Entry 6HB4 (X-ray diffraction, 3.05 A resolution); this record covers chains A and B of the 3 polymer chains in the assembly.

== Chain A ==
Protein: Transcription factor A, mitochondrial
Source organism: Homo sapiens
UniProtKB: Q00059 (TFAM_HUMAN); numbering as in UniProt (aligned over 43-246)
Sequence (213 residues; numbered 42 to 254; the number before each row is that of its first residue):
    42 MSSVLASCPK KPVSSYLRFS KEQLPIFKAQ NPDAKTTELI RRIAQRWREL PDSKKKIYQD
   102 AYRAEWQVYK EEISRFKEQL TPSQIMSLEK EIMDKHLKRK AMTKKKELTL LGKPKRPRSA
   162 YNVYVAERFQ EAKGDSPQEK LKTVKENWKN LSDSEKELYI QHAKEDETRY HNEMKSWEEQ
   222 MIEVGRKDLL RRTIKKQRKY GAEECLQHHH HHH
Disordered / not traced: 42-43, 241-254
Differences from the reference sequence: initiating methionine (42); expression tag (247-254)
Curated features (UniProtKB/Swiss-Prot):
  - DNA-binding region: Pro50 to Lys118 (HMG box 1), Pro155 to Glu219 (HMG box 2)
  - site (Intercalates between bases and promotes DNA bending): Leu58, Leu182
  - modified residue: Ser55 (Phosphoserine), Ser56 (Phosphoserine), Ser61 (Phosphoserine), Thr122 (Phosphothreonine), Ser160 (Phosphoserine), Ser193 (Phosphoserine), Ser195 (Phosphoserine)
Reported in the primary citation:
  - binding site for the 22-nt DNA strand (chain B): Leu58, Lys139, Arg157, Leu182

== Chain B ==
Molecule: 22-nt DNA strand
Sequence (22 nucleotides; numbered 1 to 22; the number before each row is that of its first residue):
     1 CTGTGCAGAC ATTCAATTGT TA

== Interface between chain A and chain B ==
Pairs across the interface (51):
  Val54(A) with DG3(B), sugar contact
  Tyr57(A) with DG3(B), base contact
  Leu58(A) with DT2(B), base contact; DG3(B), base contact
  Ser61(A) with DG3(B), hydrogen bond to the base
  Lys62(A) with DG3(B), phosphate contact; DT4(B), phosphate contact
  Leu65(A) with DT4(B), sugar contact
  Lys69(A) with DC6(B), salt bridge to the phosphate
  Thr77(A) with DT4(B), base contact; DG5(B), hydrogen bond to the sugar
  Thr78(A) with DG5(B), base contact
  Ile81(A) with DT4(B), base contact
  His137(A) with DC1(B), salt bridge to the phosphate
  Lys139(A) with DA11(B), hydrogen bond to the phosphate; DT12(B), salt bridge to the phosphate
  Arg140(A) with DC1(B), salt bridge to the phosphate
  Met143(A) with DA11(B), sugar contact
  Lys146(A) with DA11(B), salt bridge to the phosphate
  Lys147(A) with DA9(B), phosphate contact; DC10(B), sugar contact
  Arg157(A) with DT18(B), hydrogen bond to the base; DG19(B), hydrogen bond to the sugar
  Pro158(A) with DG19(B), sugar contact
  Ser160(A) with DT17(B), phosphate contact; DT18(B), sugar contact
  Tyr162(A) with DA15(B), hydrogen bond to the base; DA16(B), hydrogen bond to the sugar; DT17(B), sugar contact
  Pro178(A) with DC14(B), base contact
  Gln179(A) with DT13(B), hydrogen bond to the base; DC14(B), base contact
  Leu182(A) with DC14(B), base contact; DA15(B), base contact
  Lys183(A) with DC14(B), phosphate contact; DA15(B), salt bridge to the phosphate
  Lys186(A) with DA15(B), phosphate contact; DA16(B), sugar contact
  Trp189(A) with DA16(B), phosphate contact; DT17(B), hydrogen bond to the phosphate
  Glu208(A) with DG19(B), phosphate contact
  Tyr211(A) with DG19(B), phosphate contact; DT20(B), hydrogen bond to the phosphate
  Arg232(A) with DT20(B), salt bridge to the phosphate; DT21(B), phosphate contact
  Arg233(A) with DT21(B), hydrogen bond to the phosphate
  Thr234(A) with DT20(B), phosphate contact; DT21(B), hydrogen bond to the phosphate
  Ile235(A) with DT20(B), phosphate contact
  Lys236(A) with DG19(B), salt bridge to the phosphate; DT20(B), hydrogen bond to the phosphate
Also at the interface, not in a pair above, chain A (37 interface residues in all): Lys136, Thr150, Asn163, Leu231
Also at the interface, not in a pair above, chain B (20 interface residues in all): DA22

== In short ==
37 residues of chain A and 20 residues of chain B are in contact, with 13 hydrogen bonds and 8 salt bridges.
Polar contacts include Ser61(A)-DG3(B), Arg157(A)-DT18(B) and Tyr162(A)-DA15(B). UniProt lists a DNA-binding
region on chain A. From the paper: a binding site for the 22-nt DNA strand (chain B) at Leu58(A), Lys139(A)
and Arg157(A) among others.
Here chain A is Transcription factor A, mitochondrial (Homo sapiens) and chain B is a 22-nt DNA strand. Entry
6HB4 (TFAM in Complex with Site-Y) was determined by X-ray diffraction together with 6HC3 from the same study.
